4TM4 - chains A and B of the 4 polymer chains in the assembly; structure by X-ray diffraction, 2.63 A resolution.

# Chain A (and B)
Molecule: KtzI
Organism: Kutzneria sp. 744
Notes: chain B of this document is another copy of the same molecule, construct and numbering; everything in this record applies to it too
Reference sequence: A8CF85 (A8CF85_9PSEU); residues 3-424 here = UniProt positions 3-424
Amino-acid sequence (443 residues; numbered -18 to 424; the number before each row is that of its first residue; numbers below 1 keep their minus sign (Met-18 is residue -18)):
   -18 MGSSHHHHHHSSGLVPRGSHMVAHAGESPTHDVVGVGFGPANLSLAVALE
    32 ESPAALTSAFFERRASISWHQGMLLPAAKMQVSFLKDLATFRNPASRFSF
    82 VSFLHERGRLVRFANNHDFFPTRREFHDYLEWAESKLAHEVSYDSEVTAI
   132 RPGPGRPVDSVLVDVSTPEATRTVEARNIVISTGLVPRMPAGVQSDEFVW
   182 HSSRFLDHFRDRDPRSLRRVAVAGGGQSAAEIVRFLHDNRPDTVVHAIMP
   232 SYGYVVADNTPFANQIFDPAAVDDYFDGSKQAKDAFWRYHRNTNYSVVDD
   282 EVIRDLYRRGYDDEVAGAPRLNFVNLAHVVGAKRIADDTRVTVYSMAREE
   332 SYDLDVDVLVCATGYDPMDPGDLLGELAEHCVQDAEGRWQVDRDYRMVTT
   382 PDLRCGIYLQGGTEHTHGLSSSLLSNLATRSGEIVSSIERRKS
Not modelled in the structure: -18 to 9, 424 (chain B: -18 to 9)
Construct notes: initiating methionine (-18); expression tag (-17 to 2)
Small-molecule neighbours:
  - dihydroflavine-adenine dinucleotide (FDA): Val17, Gly18, Phe19, Gly20, Pro21, Ala22, Asn23, Phe42, Glu43, Arg44, Arg45, Ser49, Trp50, His51, Met54, Met61, Gln62, Val63, Arg104, Ser126, Glu127, Val128, Ser163, Thr164, Gly165, Leu166, Tyr346, Leu354, Gln391, Ser403, Leu404, Leu405, Ser406
  - NADP (NAP; NADP nicotinamide-adenine-dinucleotide phosphate): Met54, Ala59, Lys60, Met61, Gln62, Arg104, Pro171, Ala204, Gly205, Gly206, Gly207, Gln208, Ser209, Ala210, Glu212, Ile229, Pro231, Arg272, Asn275, Tyr276, Ser277, Ala308, His309, Val310, Ala343, Thr344, Gly345, Tyr346, Leu404

# Interface between chain A and chain B
Pairs across the interface (41):
  Phe65(A) - Phe65(B)  hydrophobic
  Phe65(A) - Phe100(B)  hydrophobic
  Leu66(A) - Ala95(B)  hydrophobic
  Lys67(A) - Asn96(B)
  Thr71(A) - Val82(B)
  Thr71(A) - Leu91(B)
  Phe72(A) - His86(B)  hydrogen bond (backbone-side chain)
  Phe72(A) - Leu91(B)  hydrophobic
  Phe72(A) - Val92(B)  hydrophobic
  Phe72(A) - Ala95(B)  hydrophobic
  Arg73(A) - His86(B)  hydrogen bond (backbone-side chain)
  Pro75(A) - Val82(B)  hydrophobic
  Pro75(A) - Ser83(B)
  Pro75(A) - His86(B)
  Ala76(A) - Ala76(B)
  Ala76(A) - Ser77(B)
  Ser83(A) - Pro75(B)
  His86(A) - Phe72(B)  hydrogen bond (side chain-backbone)
  His86(A) - Arg73(B)  hydrogen bond (side chain-backbone)
  His86(A) - Pro75(B)
  Leu91(A) - Phe72(B)  hydrophobic
  Val92(A) - Phe72(B)  hydrophobic
  Val92(A) - Asp249(B)
  Ala95(A) - Leu66(B)  hydrophobic
  Asn96(A) - Pro242(B)
  Asn96(A) - Asn245(B)  hydrogen bond
  Asn96(A) - Gln246(B)
  Asn96(A) - Asp249(B)  hydrogen bond
  His98(A) - Phe100(B)
  His98(A) - Phe101(B)
  Asp99(A) - Phe100(B)
  Phe100(A) - His98(B)
  Phe100(A) - Asp99(B)
  Phe100(A) - Phe100(B)  hydrophobic
  Phe101(A) - His98(B)
  Pro242(A) - Asn96(B)
  Asn245(A) - Asn96(B)
  Asn245(A) - His98(B)
  Gln246(A) - Arg93(B)
  Gln246(A) - Asn96(B)
  Asp249(A) - Val92(B)
Also at the interface, not in a pair above, chain A (27 interface residues in all): Ser64, Ser77, Val82, Arg93, Pro250
Also at the interface, not in a pair above, chain B (27 interface residues in all): Ser64, Thr71, Asn240, Pro250

# Summary
The chain A/chain B interface involves 27 residues from each chain; the contacts include 6 hydrogen bonds.
Polar contacts include Phe72(A)-His86(B), Arg73(A)-His86(B) and Asn96(A)-Asn245(B). Ligands of chain A:
dihydroflavine-adenine dinucleotide and NADP.
Both chains are KtzI (Kutzneria sp. 744). Entry 4TM4 (Kutzneria sp. 744 ornithine N-hydroxylase,
KtzI-FADox-red-NADP+-Br) was determined by X-ray diffraction, deposited together with 4TLX, 4TLZ, 4TM0, 4TM1
and 4TM3.
